Entry 7Q9A (X-ray diffraction, 2.10 A resolution); this record covers chains A and C of the 5 polymer chains in the assembly.

[Chain A]
Protein: MHC class I antigen
From: Homo sapiens
UniProtKB: A0A5B8RNS7 (A0A5B8RNS7_HUMAN); residues 1-276 here correspond to UniProt positions 25-300 (UniProt number = residue number + 24)
Sequence (276 residues; numbered 1 to 276; the number before each row is that of its first residue):
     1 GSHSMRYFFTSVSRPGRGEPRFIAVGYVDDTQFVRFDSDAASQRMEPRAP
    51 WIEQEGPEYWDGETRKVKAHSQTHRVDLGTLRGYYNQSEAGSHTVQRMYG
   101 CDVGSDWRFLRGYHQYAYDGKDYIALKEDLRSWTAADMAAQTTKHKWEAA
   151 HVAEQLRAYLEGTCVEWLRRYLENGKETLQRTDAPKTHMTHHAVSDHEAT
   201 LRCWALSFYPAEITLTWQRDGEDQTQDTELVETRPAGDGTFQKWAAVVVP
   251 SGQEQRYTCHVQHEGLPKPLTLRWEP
Disulfides: C101-C164, C203-C259

[Chain C]
Protein: Leu-leu-leu-gly-ile-gly-ile-leu-val-leu
Sequence (10 residues; numbered 1 to 10; the number before each row is that of its first residue):
     1 LLLGIGILVL

[Interface between chain A and chain C]
Contacting residue pairs (45):
  M5(A) - L1(C)
  Y7(A) - L1(C)  hydrogen bond (side chain-backbone)
  Y7(A) - L2(C)  hydrophobic
  F9(A) - L2(C)  hydrophobic
  M45(A) - L2(C)  hydrophobic
  E63(A) - L1(C)
  E63(A) - L2(C)  hydrogen bond (side chain-backbone)
  K66(A) - L1(C)
  K66(A) - L2(C)  hydrogen bond (side chain-backbone)
  K66(A) - L3(C)
  K66(A) - G4(C)
  V67(A) - L2(C)
  H70(A) - L3(C)  hydrogen bond (side chain-backbone)
  H70(A) - I7(C)
  T73(A) - I7(C)
  T73(A) - L8(C)
  V76(A) - V9(C)  hydrophobic
  D77(A) - V9(C)
  D77(A) - L10(C)  hydrogen bond (side chain-backbone)
  L81(A) - L10(C)  hydrophobic
  Y84(A) - L10(C)
  R97(A) - I7(C)
  Y99(A) - L2(C)
  Y99(A) - L3(C)  hydrogen bond (side chain-backbone)
  Y116(A) - L10(C)  hydrophobic
  Y123(A) - L10(C)  hydrophobic
  T143(A) - L10(C)  hydrogen bond (side chain-backbone)
  K146(A) - V9(C)  hydrogen bond (side chain-backbone)
  K146(A) - L10(C)
  W147(A) - L8(C)
  W147(A) - V9(C)  hydrogen bond (side chain-backbone)
  W147(A) - L10(C)  hydrophobic
  A150(A) - L8(C)  hydrophobic
  V152(A) - G6(C)
  V152(A) - L8(C)  hydrophobic
  Q155(A) - I5(C)
  Q155(A) - G6(C)  hydrogen bond (side chain-backbone)
  L156(A) - L3(C)  hydrophobic
  L156(A) - G6(C)
  Y159(A) - L1(C)  hydrogen bond (side chain-backbone)
  Y159(A) - L2(C)
  Y159(A) - L3(C)  hydrophobic
  T163(A) - L1(C)
  W167(A) - L1(C)
  Y171(A) - L1(C)  hydrogen bond (side chain-backbone)
Other interface residues (no listed pair), chain A (32 interface residues in all): Y59, T80, H114, A158

[Overview]
32 residues of chain A face 10 of chain C across their interface, with 12 hydrogen bonds. Polar contacts
include Y7(A)-L1(C), E63(A)-L2(C) and K66(A)-L2(C).
Chain A is MHC class I antigen (Homo sapiens) and chain C is Leu-leu-leu-gly-ile-gly-ile-leu-val-leu; the
structure, MHC Class I A02 Allele presenting LLLGIGILVL, in complex with Mel5 TCR, was determined by X-ray
diffraction, deposited together with 7ZUC, 7Q98, 7Q99 and 7Q9B.
